PDB entry 9H3K | electron microscopy, 6.62 A resolution (low resolution: residue-level contacts below are approximate; hydrogen-bond / salt-bridge calls are withheld) | chains Q and R of the 9 polymer chains in the assembly

Chain Q:
Name: Large ribosomal subunit protein bL20
From: Escherichia coli
Reference sequence: P0A7L3 (RL20_ECOLI); residues 1-117 here correspond to UniProt positions 2-118 (UniProt number = residue number + 1)
Amino-acid sequence (117 residues; row label = number of the first residue in the row):
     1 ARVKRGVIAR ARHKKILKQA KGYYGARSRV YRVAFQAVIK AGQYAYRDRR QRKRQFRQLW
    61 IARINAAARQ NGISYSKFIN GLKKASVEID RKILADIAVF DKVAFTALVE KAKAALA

Chain R:
Name: Large ribosomal subunit protein bL21
From: Escherichia coli
Reference sequence: P0AG48 (RL21_ECOLI); residue numbers follow UniProt; this construct covers 1-103
Amino-acid sequence (103 residues; each row starts with the number of its first residue):
     1 MYAVFQSGGK QHRVSEGQTV RLEKLDIATG ETVEFAEVLM IANGEEVKIG VPFVDGGVIK
    61 AEVVAHGRGE KVKIVKFRRR KHYRKQQGHR QWFTDVKITG ISA

Chain Q / chain R interface:
Pairs across the interface (32):
  Phe35(Q) with Arg84(R)
  Gly42(Q) with Val75(R)
  Gln43(Q) with Val75(R); Lys76(R); Phe77(R)
  Tyr46(Q) with Ile74(R); Val75(R); Lys76(R)
  Arg49(Q) with Ile74(R)
  Ala85(Q) with Gly50(R)
  Ser86(Q) with Gly50(R); Val51(R); Pro52(R)
  Val87(Q) with Ile49(R)
  Glu88(Q) with Gln11(R)
  Ile89(Q) with Gln11(R); Leu39(R); Ile49(R)
  Asp90(Q) with Gln11(R)
  Lys92(Q) with Gln11(R); His12(R)
  Ile93(Q) with Val4(R); Gln11(R); His12(R); Arg13(R)
  Asp96(Q) with Arg13(R)
  Ile97(Q) with Tyr2(R)
  Asp101(Q) with Tyr2(R)
  Ala104(Q) with Tyr2(R)
  Ala107(Q) with Lys48(R)
  Leu108(Q) with Lys48(R)
  Lys111(Q) with Lys48(R)
Other interface residues (no listed pair), chain Q (22 interface residues in all): Ile39, Glu110
Other interface residues (no listed pair), chain R (20 interface residues in all): Met40, Glu46, Val72, Lys73

Overview:
22 residues of chain Q and 20 residues of chain R are in contact.
Here chain Q is Large ribosomal subunit protein bL20 and chain R is Large ribosomal subunit protein bL21, both
from Escherichia coli. Entry 9H3K (50S subunit precursor d126_(L29)-/(L22)-) was determined by electron
microscopy (same publication as 9H3L, 9HAL and 9HAM).
